PDB entry 7KOE | electron microscopy, 2.90 A resolution | chains A and B of the 8 polymer chains in the assembly

[Chain A]
Name: Electron transfer flavoprotein, beta subunit
From: Thermotoga maritima (strain ATCC 43589 / MSB8 / DSM 3109 / JCM 10099)
Reference sequence: Q9X1L6 (Q9X1L6_THEMA); residue numbers follow UniProt; this construct covers 2-285
Amino-acid sequence (296 residues; row label = number of the first residue in the row; numbers below 1 keep their minus sign (Met-10 is residue -10)):
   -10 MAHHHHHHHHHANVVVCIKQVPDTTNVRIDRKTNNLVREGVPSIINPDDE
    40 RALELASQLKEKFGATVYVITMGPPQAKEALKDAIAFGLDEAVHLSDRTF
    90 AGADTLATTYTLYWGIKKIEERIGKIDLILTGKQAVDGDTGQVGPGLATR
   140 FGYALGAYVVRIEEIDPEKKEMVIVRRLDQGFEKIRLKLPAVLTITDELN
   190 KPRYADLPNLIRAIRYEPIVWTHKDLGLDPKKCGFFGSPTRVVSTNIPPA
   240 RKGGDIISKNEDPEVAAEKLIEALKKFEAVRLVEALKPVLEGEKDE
Not modelled in the structure: -10 to -1, 282-285
Construct notes: expression tag (-10 to 1)
Small-molecule neighbours: FAD (flavin-adenine dinucleotide): Cys6, Ile7, Lys8, Asn35, Asp38, Ile59, Thr60, Met61, Ala92, Asp93, Thr94, Thr97, Leu101, Thr120, Gly121, Lys122, Gln123, Ala124, Asp126, Gly127, Asp128, Thr129, Gly130, Gln131, Val132, Gly133, Thr229, Val231, Thr234

[Chain B]
Name: Electron transfer flavoprotein, alpha subunit
From: Thermotoga maritima (strain ATCC 43589 / MSB8 / DSM 3109 / JCM 10099)
Reference sequence: R4P3F4 (R4P3F4_THEMA); residues 286-623 here correspond to UniProt positions 1-338 (UniProt number = residue number - 285)
Amino-acid sequence (338 residues; numbered 286 to 623; the number before each row is that of its first residue):
   286 MSEKKIIFVLIEHHGGKAHPVSWELIGKARDLASKLENSEVWGVLLGEGL
   336 ESVAKEAIQRGADKVLYVKNREFNTYVNYLYKKALVDMVRKYRPEIFLIG
   386 ATLEGRELAGMVATELETGLTADCTGLDIIPDKKLLAMTRPTFGGNLMAT
   436 IMCPDHRPQMATVRPGVMKELPPDPERTGEIIEEEYDLGTFDKLIEILET
   486 IPLQTQVNLEYAPVVVAGGKGVGGPEGFKKLKELADLLGGEVGASRAAVK
   536 AGWISPEHQVGQTGKTVRPVLYFACGISGAIQHVVGIKESEIIVAINIDE
   586 KAPIFDIADIGIVGDLHKVVPALTAKLRELLNKSGVKK
Not modelled in the structure: 622-623
Small-molecule neighbours:
  - FAD (flavin-adenine dinucleotide), molecule 1: Leu405, Thr406, Ala407, Arg425, Thr427, Ala434, Ile436
  - FAD, molecule 2: Gly504, Lys505, Gly506, Ser530, Arg531, Ala532, Gln544, Val545, Gly546, Gln547, Thr548, Gly549, Gly561, Ile562, Ser563, Gly564, Ala565, Gln567, His568, Ile581, Asn582, Ile583, Asp584, Ala587, Gly599, Asp600, Leu601, His602

[How chain A and chain B interact]
Contacting residue pairs (174; chain A residue first):
  Thr13(A) - Phe428(B)
  Thr14(A) - Gln547(B)  hydrogen bond (backbone-side chain)
  Val16(A) - Phe428(B)  hydrophobic
  Val16(A) - Asn431(B)
  Ile18(A) - Asn431(B)
  Leu25(A) - Phe428(B)  hydrophobic
  Leu25(A) - Asn431(B)
  Leu25(A) - Leu432(B)  hydrophobic
  Arg27(A) - Phe428(B)
  Leu95(A) - Thr399(B)
  Leu95(A) - Glu402(B)
  Leu95(A) - Thr403(B)
  Lys122(A) - Tyr496(B)  hydrogen bond
  Gln123(A) - Arg391(B)
  Val125(A) - Phe428(B)  hydrogen bond (backbone-backbone)
  Val125(A) - Gly429(B)
  Asp126(A) - Phe428(B)
  Gly127(A) - Thr427(B)
  Asp128(A) - Arg391(B)  hydrogen bond (backbone-side chain)
  Asp128(A) - Arg425(B)  salt bridge
  Asp128(A) - Pro426(B)
  Asp128(A) - Thr427(B)
  Asp128(A) - Gly429(B)
  Thr129(A) - Arg391(B)  hydrogen bond (backbone-side chain)
  Thr129(A) - Ala407(B)
  Thr129(A) - Arg425(B)
  Gln131(A) - Leu405(B)  hydrogen bond (side chain-backbone)
  Gln131(A) - Thr406(B)
  Gln131(A) - Ala407(B)
  Pro134(A) - Glu392(B)
  Pro134(A) - Gly395(B)
  Pro134(A) - Met396(B)
  Gly135(A) - Gly395(B)
  Gly135(A) - Thr399(B)
  Thr138(A) - Met396(B)
  Thr138(A) - Thr399(B)
  Thr138(A) - Glu400(B)
  Arg139(A) - Thr399(B)  hydrogen bond
  Ala143(A) - Leu479(B)  hydrophobic
  Leu144(A) - Asn363(B)
  Leu144(A) - Glu392(B)
  Leu144(A) - Met396(B)  hydrophobic
  Leu144(A) - Ile480(B)
  Ala146(A) - Glu392(B)
  Tyr147(A) - Leu388(B)  hydrogen bond (side chain-backbone)
  Tyr147(A) - Arg391(B)
  Tyr147(A) - Glu392(B)
  Val149(A) - Gln491(B)
  Arg150(A) - Gln491(B)
  Arg165(A) - Asn363(B)  hydrogen bond
  Arg165(A) - Glu392(B)  salt bridge
  Arg166(A) - Leu388(B)
  Arg166(A) - Leu488(B)
  Arg166(A) - Val492(B)
  Arg166(A) - Asn493(B)  hydrogen bond
  Arg166(A) - Tyr496(B)
  Leu167(A) - Leu388(B)  hydrophobic
  Leu167(A) - Glu389(B)
  Leu167(A) - Leu488(B)
  Asp168(A) - Thr387(B)
  Asp168(A) - Leu388(B)  hydrogen bond (side chain-backbone)
  Asp168(A) - Leu488(B)
  Gln169(A) - Glu389(B)
  Gly170(A) - Ile486(B)
  Gly170(A) - Leu488(B)
  Phe171(A) - Thr485(B)
  Phe171(A) - Ile486(B)  hydrogen bond (backbone-backbone)
  Phe171(A) - Pro487(B)
  Phe171(A) - Leu488(B)
  Phe171(A) - Thr490(B)
  Phe171(A) - Gln491(B)
  Glu172(A) - Ile482(B)
  Glu172(A) - Glu484(B)
  Lys173(A) - Ile482(B)
  Lys173(A) - Leu483(B)  hydrogen bond (backbone-backbone)
  Lys173(A) - Glu484(B)
  Lys173(A) - Ile486(B)
  Ile174(A) - Ile480(B)  hydrophobic
  Ile174(A) - Glu481(B)
  Arg175(A) - Leu479(B)
  Arg175(A) - Glu481(B)  hydrogen bond (backbone-backbone)
  Arg175(A) - Leu483(B)
  Leu176(A) - Leu479(B)
  Leu176(A) - Ile480(B)  hydrophobic
  Lys177(A) - Leu479(B)
  Glu187(A) - Glu495(B)
  Pro228(A) - Thr403(B)
  Pro228(A) - Gly404(B)
  Pro228(A) - Cys438(B)
  Pro228(A) - Pro439(B)
  Pro228(A) - His441(B)
  Thr229(A) - Gly404(B)
  Thr229(A) - Leu405(B)
  Thr229(A) - Ile436(B)
  Thr229(A) - Met437(B)
  Thr229(A) - Cys438(B)
  Arg230(A) - Ile436(B)
  Arg230(A) - Met437(B)  hydrogen bond (backbone-backbone)
  Arg230(A) - Pro439(B)
  Val231(A) - Thr435(B)
  Val231(A) - Ile436(B)  hydrophobic
  Val232(A) - Thr435(B)  hydrogen bond (backbone-backbone)
  Val232(A) - Met437(B)  hydrophobic
  Ser233(A) - Ala434(B)
  Ser233(A) - Thr435(B)  hydrogen bond (backbone-backbone)
  Thr234(A) - Ala434(B)
  Asn235(A) - Leu432(B)
  Asn235(A) - Met433(B)  hydrogen bond (backbone-backbone)
  Ile236(A) - Asn431(B)
  Ile236(A) - Leu432(B)
  Pro237(A) - Gly430(B)
  Pro237(A) - Asn431(B)
  Pro237(A) - Met433(B)  hydrophobic
  Arg240(A) - Lys573(B)  hydrogen bond (side chain-backbone)
  Arg240(A) - Ser575(B)  hydrogen bond (side chain-backbone)
  Arg240(A) - Glu576(B)  hydrogen bond (side chain-backbone)
  Arg240(A) - Ile578(B)
  Arg240(A) - Ile592(B)
  Lys241(A) - Ala593(B)
  Lys241(A) - Asp594(B)
  Gly243(A) - Ala593(B)  hydrogen bond (backbone-backbone)
  Gly243(A) - Asp594(B)
  Asp244(A) - Gly596(B)  hydrogen bond (backbone-backbone)
  Ile245(A) - Gly596(B)
  Ile245(A) - Val598(B)  hydrophobic
  Ile246(A) - Ile595(B)  hydrophobic
  Ile246(A) - Gly596(B)  hydrogen bond (backbone-backbone)
  Ser247(A) - Gly596(B)
  Ser247(A) - Ile597(B)
  Ser247(A) - Val598(B)
  Lys248(A) - Val598(B)
  Asn249(A) - Val598(B)  hydrogen bond (backbone-backbone)
  Pro252(A) - Lys603(B)
  Glu253(A) - Ala607(B)
  Ala256(A) - Ala607(B)
  Ala256(A) - Leu608(B)
  Glu257(A) - Lys611(B)
  Leu259(A) - Phe558(B)  hydrophobic
  Leu259(A) - Val579(B)  hydrophobic
  Leu259(A) - Ile597(B)  hydrophobic
  Leu259(A) - Leu608(B)  hydrophobic
  Ile260(A) - Leu608(B)  hydrophobic
  Ala262(A) - Ile595(B)
  Leu263(A) - Ile595(B)  hydrophobic
  Phe266(A) - Asp594(B)
  Phe266(A) - Ile595(B)  hydrophobic
  Glu267(A) - Lys454(B)  salt bridge
  Ala268(A) - Val555(B)
  Ala268(A) - Glu576(B)
  Ala268(A) - Ile577(B)  hydrophobic
  Val269(A) - Ile577(B)  hydrophobic
  Arg270(A) - Glu309(B)  salt bridge
  Arg270(A) - Met453(B)
  Arg270(A) - Glu455(B)  salt bridge
  Leu271(A) - Glu309(B)
  Leu271(A) - Gly451(B)
  Leu271(A) - Val555(B)  hydrophobic
  Val272(A) - Pro498(B)
  Val272(A) - Val499(B)  hydrophobic
  Val272(A) - Leu523(B)
  Val272(A) - Val555(B)  hydrophobic
  Glu273(A) - Pro305(B)
  Ala274(A) - Leu522(B)
  Ala274(A) - Leu523(B)
  Ala274(A) - Leu616(B)
  Leu275(A) - Leu523(B)  hydrophobic
  Leu275(A) - Leu612(B)  hydrophobic
  Leu275(A) - Leu616(B)  hydrophobic
  Pro277(A) - Leu615(B)
  Pro277(A) - Leu616(B)  hydrophobic
  Pro277(A) - Ser619(B)
  Val278(A) - Leu615(B)  hydrophobic
  Val278(A) - Leu616(B)  hydrophobic
  Gly281(A) - Ser619(B)  hydrogen bond (backbone-side chain)
Interface residues without a listed pair, chain A (85 interface residues in all): Gly130, Tyr142, Val162, Val164, Gly242, Ala255
Interface residues without a listed pair, chain B (95 interface residues in all): His299, Tyr361, Lys367, Ala398, Asp440, Gly524, Leu556, Ile572, Glu574, Ile581, Phe590, Gly599, Val604

[In short]
85 residues of chain A face 95 of chain B across their interface, with 26 hydrogen bonds and 5 salt bridges.
Polar pairs include Asp128(A)-Arg425(B), Arg165(A)-Glu392(B) and Glu267(A)-Lys454(B). One flavin-adenine
dinucleotide molecule is bound between chain A and chain B.
Chain A is Electron transfer flavoprotein, beta subunit and chain B is Electron transfer flavoprotein, alpha
subunit, both from Thermotoga maritima (strain ATCC 43589 / MSB8 / DSM 3109 / JCM 10099); the structure,
Electron bifurcating flavoprotein Fix/EtfABCX, was determined by electron microscopy.
